7ZXP - chains A and B of the 12 polymer chains in the assembly; structure by electron microscopy, 2.39 A resolution.

Chain A (and B):
Protein: Gap junction beta-1 protein
Organism: Homo sapiens
Notes: chain B of this document is another copy of the same molecule, construct and numbering; everything in this record applies to it too
Reference sequence: P08034 (CXB1_HUMAN); residue numbers follow UniProt; this construct covers 1-283
Chain sequence (283 residues; row label = number of the first residue in the row):
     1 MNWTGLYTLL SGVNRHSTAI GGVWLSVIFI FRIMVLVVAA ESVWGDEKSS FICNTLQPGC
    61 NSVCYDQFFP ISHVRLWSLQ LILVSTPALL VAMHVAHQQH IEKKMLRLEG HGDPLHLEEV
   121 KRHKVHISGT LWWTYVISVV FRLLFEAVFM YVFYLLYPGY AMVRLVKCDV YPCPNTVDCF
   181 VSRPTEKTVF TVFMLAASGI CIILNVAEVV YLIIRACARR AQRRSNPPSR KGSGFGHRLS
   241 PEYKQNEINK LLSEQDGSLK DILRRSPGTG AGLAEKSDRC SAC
Not modelled in the structure: 1-15, 108-121, 221-283
Differences from the reference sequence: variant G22 (Arg in P08034)
UniProt features mapped onto this chain:
  - modified residue (Phosphoserine): S233, S258, S266, S277
  - natural variant: W3 (W3R: In CMTX1; W3S: In CMTX1), Y7 to T8 (sequence variant, change not given here; In CMTX1), Y7 (Y7C: In CMTX1), T8 (T8I: In CMTX1; T8P: In CMTX1), L9 (L9W: In CMTX1), S11 (S11G: In CMTX1), G12 (G12S: In CMTX1), V13 (V13L: In CMTX1; V13M: In CMTX1), N14 (N14K: In CMTX1), R15 (R15Q: In CMTX1; R15W: In CMTX1), H16 (H16P: In CMTX1), I20 to G21 (sequence variant, change not given here; In CMTX1), 125 further natural variant entries in UniProt
Disulfide bonds: C53-C179, C60-C173, C64-C168
From the paper describing this entry:
  - mutagenesis - W3S: unchanged localization
  - disease-associated variants - W3S (citing earlier work)

How chain A and chain B interact:
Residue-residue contacts (45):
  S17(A) - H97(B)  hydrogen bond (backbone-side chain)
  A19(A) - H97(B)
  V23(A) - L90(B)  hydrophobic
  V23(A) - M93(B)
  W24(A) - L90(B)
  S26(A) - M93(B)
  V27(A) - L89(B)  hydrophobic
  V27(A) - L90(B)  hydrophobic
  F31(A) - I82(B)  hydrophobic
  F31(A) - L83(B)  hydrophobic
  M34(A) - I82(B)  hydrophobic
  V38(A) - R75(B)
  V38(A) - S78(B)
  V38(A) - I82(B)  hydrophobic
  S42(A) - R75(B)
  V43(A) - R75(B)
  S50(A) - K48(B)  hydrogen bond
  I52(A) - P58(B)  hydrophobic
  N54(A) - Q57(B)
  N54(A) - P58(B)
  R164(A) - V63(B)
  R164(A) - D66(B)  salt bridge
  R164(A) - Q67(B)
  R164(A) - V170(B)
  L165(A) - Y171(B)  hydrophobic
  F180(A) - P58(B)
  F180(A) - G59(B)
  F180(A) - S62(B)
  F180(A) - V63(B)  hydrophobic
  F180(A) - P172(B)  hydrophobic
  S182(A) - K48(B)
  R183(A) - E47(B)  salt bridge
  R183(A) - K48(B)
  R183(A) - Y65(B)  hydrogen bond
  R183(A) - D66(B)
  R183(A) - R75(B)
  P184(A) - D66(B)
  T185(A) - D66(B)  hydrogen bond
  T185(A) - P70(B)
  E186(A) - P70(B)  hydrogen bond (backbone-backbone)
  E186(A) - I71(B)
  E186(A) - S72(B)  hydrogen bond (side chain-backbone)
  E186(A) - R75(B)  salt bridge
  F190(A) - R75(B)
  F193(A) - L79(B)  hydrophobic
Also at the interface, not in a pair above, chain A (29 interface residues in all): T18, V35, D46, V181, V189
Also at the interface, not in a pair above, chain B (27 interface residues in all): T86, H94

Summary:
29 residues of chain A face 27 of chain B across their interface, with 6 hydrogen bonds and 3 salt bridges.
Polar contacts include R164(A)-D66(B), R183(A)-E47(B) and E186(A)-R75(B). The paper reports that W3S of chain
A leaves localization unchanged.
Chain A and chain B are both Gap junction beta-1 protein (Homo sapiens); the structure, cryo-EM structure of
Connexin 32 R22G mutation gap junction channel, was determined by electron microscopy (same publication as
7ZXM, 7ZXN, 7ZXO, 7ZXQ and 7ZXT).
